Entry 9IHF (electron microscopy, 3.16 A resolution); this record covers chains B and J of the 16 polymer chains in the assembly.

[Chain B]
Molecule: Histone H4
Source organism: Xenopus laevis
UniProt: P62799 (H4_XENLA); residues 16-102 here correspond to UniProt positions 17-103 (UniProt number = residue number + 1)
Amino-acid sequence (87 residues; numbered 16 to 102; the number before each row is that of its first residue):
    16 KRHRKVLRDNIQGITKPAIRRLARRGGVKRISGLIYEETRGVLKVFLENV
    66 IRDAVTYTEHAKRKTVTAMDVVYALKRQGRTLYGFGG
Not modelled in the structure: 16-22, 102
UniProt features mapped onto this chain:
  - DNA-binding region: Lys16 to Lys20
  - modified residue: Lys16 (N6-(2-hydroxyisobutyryl)lysine), Lys20 (N6,N6,N6-trimethyllysine), Lys31 (N6-(2-hydroxyisobutyryl)lysine), Lys44 (N6-(2-hydroxyisobutyryl)lysine), Ser47 (Phosphoserine), Tyr51 (Phosphotyrosine), Lys59 (N6-(2-hydroxyisobutyryl)lysine), Lys77 (N6-(2-hydroxyisobutyryl)lysine), Lys79 (N6-(2-hydroxyisobutyryl)lysine), Tyr88 (Phosphotyrosine), Lys91 (N6-(2-hydroxyisobutyryl)lysine)
  - cross-link (Glycyl lysine isopeptide (Lys-Gly)): Lys31 (interchain with G-Cter in UFM1), Lys91 (interchain with G-Cter in ubiquitin)

[Chain J]
Molecule: Widom-601 DNA
Sequence (147 nucleotides; row label = number of the first residue in the row; numbers below 1 keep their minus sign (DA-73 is residue -73)):
   -73 ATCGAGAATCCCGGTGCCGAGGCCGCTCAATTGGTCGTAGACAGCTCTAG
   -23 CACCGCTTAAACGCACGTACGCGCTGTCCCCCGCGTTTTAACCGCCAAGG
    27 GGATTACTCCCTAGTCTCCAGGCACGTGTCAGATATATACATCCGAT
Not modelled in the structure: -73 to -61, 73

[Interface between chain B and chain J]
Contacting residue pairs (12):
  Arg35(B) - DC8(J)  salt bridge to the phosphate
  Arg39(B) - DC8(J)  salt bridge to the phosphate
  Arg45(B) - DC7(J)  sugar contact
  Arg45(B) - DC8(J)  phosphate contact
  Ile46(B) - DC7(J)  sugar contact
  Ile46(B) - DC8(J)  hydrogen bond to the phosphate
  Ser47(B) - DC7(J)  phosphate contact
  Gly48(B) - DC7(J)  phosphate contact
  Arg78(B) - DG28(J)  phosphate contact
  Lys79(B) - DG27(J)  phosphate contact
  Lys79(B) - DG28(J)  hydrogen bond to the phosphate
  Thr80(B) - DG28(J)  hydrogen bond to the phosphate
Interface residues without a listed pair, chain B (11 interface residues in all): Lys44, Lys77
Interface residues without a listed pair, chain J (5 interface residues in all): DG9

[Summary]
Chain B and chain J form an interface of 11 and 5 residues respectively, with 3 hydrogen bonds and 2 salt
bridges. Polar contacts include Ile46(B)-DC8(J), Lys79(B)-DG28(J) and Thr80(B)-DG28(J). From UniProt: a
DNA-binding region on chain B.
Chain B is Histone H4 (Xenopus laevis) and chain J is Widom-601 DNA; the structure, Nucleosome core particle
bound by one monomer and one dimer of of DTT-reduced native myeloperoxidase, was determined by electron
microscopy together with 9GEN, 9GEO, 9GEP, 9GEQ, 9GER, 9IHD and 9IHE from the same study.
